PDB entry 3FFB | X-ray diffraction, 2.57 A resolution | chain A

[Chain A]
Molecule: Guanine nucleotide-binding protein G(i), alpha-1 subunit
From: Rattus norvegicus
Reference sequence: P10824 (GNAI1_RAT); numbering as in UniProt (aligned over 6-354)
Amino-acid sequence (360 residues; numbered -5 to 354; the number before each row is that of its first residue; numbers below 1 keep their minus sign (Gly-5 is residue -5)):
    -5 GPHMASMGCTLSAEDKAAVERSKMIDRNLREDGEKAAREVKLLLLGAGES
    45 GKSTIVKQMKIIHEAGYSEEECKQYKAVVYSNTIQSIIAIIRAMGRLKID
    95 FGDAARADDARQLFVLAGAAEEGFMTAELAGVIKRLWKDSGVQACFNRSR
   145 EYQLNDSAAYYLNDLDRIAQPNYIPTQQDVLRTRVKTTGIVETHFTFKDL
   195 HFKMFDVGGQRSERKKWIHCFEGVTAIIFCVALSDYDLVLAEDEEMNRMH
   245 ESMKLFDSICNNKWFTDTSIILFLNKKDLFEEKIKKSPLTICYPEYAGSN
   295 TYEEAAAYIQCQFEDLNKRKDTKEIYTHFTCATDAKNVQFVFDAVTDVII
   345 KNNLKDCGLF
Unresolved in the structure: -5 to 5, 201, 203-216, 233-239
Differences from the reference sequence: engineered mutation Ala329 (Thr in P10824)
Small-molecule neighbours: GDP (guanosine-5'-diphosphate): Ala41, Gly42, Glu43, Ser44, Gly45, Lys46, Ser47, Thr48, Asp150, Ser151, Leu175, Arg176, Arg178, Asn269, Lys270, Asp272, Leu273, Thr324, Cys325, Ala326, Thr327
Curated features (UniProtKB/Swiss-Prot):
  - region: Lys35 to Thr48 (G1 motif), Asp173 to Thr181 (G2 motif), Phe196 to Arg205 (G3 motif), Ile265 to Asp272 (G4 motif)
  - binding site (GTP): Glu43 to Thr48, Asp150, Ser151, Leu175 to Arg178, Asp200 to Gln204, Asn269 to Asp272, Ala326
  - binding site (Mg(2+)): Ser47, Thr181
  - mutagenesis: Glu43 (E43A: Mildly impairs receptor binding; mildly decreases basal and receptor-stimulated GDP exchange), Asn149 (N149I: Inhibits interaction with RGS14. Does not inhibit interaction with RIC8A), Phe189 (F189Y: Increases basal GDP exchange rate; no effect on receptor-stimulated GDP exchange), Phe191 (F191Y: No effect on basal GDP exchange rate; mildly decreases receptor-stimulated GDP exchange), Gln204 (Q204L: Expected to have lost GTPase activity; inhibits the forskolin-mediated increase of cellular cAMP levels. Does not inhibit interaction with RGS14 at centrosomes), Val332 (V332A: Increases basal GDP exchange rate), Phe336 (F336A/C: Increases basal GDP exchange rate; mildly decreases receptor-stimulated GDP exchange; F336Y: Strongly increases basal GDP exchange rate; mildly decreases receptor-stimulated GDP exchange), Lys345 (K345L: Mildly impairs receptor binding; mildly decreases basal and receptor-stimulated GDP exchange)
What the authors report for this chain:
  - mutagenesis - T329A: increased binding to GTPgammaS
  - mutagenesis - Q204L, T329A: increased signaling in response to FK
  - mutagenesis - Q52A/T329A: decreased binding to Mg2+
  - mutagenesis - T329A, F336A: unchanged binding to Mg2+
  - conformationally variable residues (loop rearrangement, order/disorder transition, side-chain flip): Ser47, Thr177 to Thr187, Asp231 to Arg242

[Overview]
Ligands of chain A: GDP. From UniProt: 22 GTP-binding residues, Mg2+-binding residues Ser47 and Thr181 and 8
mutagenesis sites. The paper reports that Q204L and T329A increase signaling in response to FK; conformational
variability at Ser47, Thr177 and Asp231; 4 substitutions were tested in all.
Chain A is Guanine nucleotide-binding protein G(i), alpha-1 subunit (Rattus norvegicus); the structure,
Gi-alpha-1 mutant in GDP bound form, was determined by X-ray diffraction (same publication as 3FFA).
